7TB7 - chain A; structure by X-ray diffraction, 0.99 A resolution.

# Chain A
Name: Carbapenem-hydrolyzing beta-lactamase KPC
From: Klebsiella pneumoniae
Notes: EC 3.5.2.6
UniProt: Q9F663 (BLKPC_KLEPN); the author numbering skips numbers that UniProt does not, so the offset changes along the chain: 24-57 = UniProt 24-57; 59-252 = UniProt 58-251; 254-291 = UniProt 252-289
Chain sequence (266 residues; numbered 24 to 291; 2 numbers in that range are skipped by the numbering (no residue carries them; nothing is unmodelled there); the number before each row is that of its first residue):
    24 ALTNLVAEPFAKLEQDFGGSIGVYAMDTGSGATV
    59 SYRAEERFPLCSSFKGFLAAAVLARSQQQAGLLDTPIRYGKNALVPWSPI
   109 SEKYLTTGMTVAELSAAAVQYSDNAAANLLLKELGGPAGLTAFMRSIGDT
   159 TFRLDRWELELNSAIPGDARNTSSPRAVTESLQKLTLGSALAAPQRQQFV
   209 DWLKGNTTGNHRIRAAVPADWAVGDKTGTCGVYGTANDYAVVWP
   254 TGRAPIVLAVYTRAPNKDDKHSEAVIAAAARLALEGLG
Disordered / not traced: 24-25
Cystine bridges: Cys69-Cys238
Construct notes: engineered mutation Asn179 (Asp178 in Q9F663)
From the paper describing this entry:
  - mutagenesis - D179N: decreased stability
  - conformationally variable residues (side-chain flip): Val103, Asp163, Arg164, Trp165 to Asn170, Ser171, Arg178
  - contacts within the chain: Asp163-Asn179 (hydrogen bond), Asp163-Arg178, Asp176-Arg178
  - catalytic residues: Glu166, Asn170
  - mutagenesis - D179N (3-fold): increased binding to avibactam (citing earlier work)

# In short
From the paper: catalytic residues Glu166 and Asn170; D179N reduces stability.
Chain A is Carbapenem-hydrolyzing beta-lactamase KPC (Klebsiella pneumoniae); the structure, Crystal structure
of D179N KPC-2 beta-lactamase, was determined by X-ray diffraction (same publication as 7TBX and 7TC1).
